Entry 5L2L (X-ray diffraction, 1.55 A resolution); this record covers chains A and B of the 8 polymer chains in the assembly.

Chain A (and B):
Protein: Nab2p
Organism: Saccharomyces cerevisiae YJM1574
Notes: chain B of this document is another copy of the same molecule, construct and numbering; everything in this record applies to it too
UniProtKB: A0A0C6D5P3 (A0A0C6D5P3_YEASX); residues 407-483 here correspond to UniProt positions 379-455 (UniProt number = residue number - 28)
Amino-acid sequence (77 residues; numbered 407 to 483; the number before each row is that of its first residue):
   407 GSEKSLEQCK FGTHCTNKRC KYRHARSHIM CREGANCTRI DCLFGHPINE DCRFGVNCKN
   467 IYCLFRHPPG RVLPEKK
Not modelled in the structure: 407, 480-483 (chain B: 481-483)
Sequence notes: conflict Gly407 (Pro379 in A0A0C6D5P3), Ser408 (Val380 in A0A0C6D5P3)
Bound ions: Zn2+ site 1: Glu413 (shared with 1 residue of chain G); Zn2+ site 2: Cys415, Cys421, Cys426, His430; Zn2+ site 3: Cys437, Cys443, Cys448, His452; Zn2+ site 4: Cys458, Cys464, Cys469, His473
What the authors report for this chain:
  - binding site for the 12-nt RNA strand: Cys437, Arg438, Arg445, Asp447, Leu449, Phe450
  - Zn2+ coordination: Cys421, Cys437, Cys464
  - binding site for the 12-nt RNA strand: Lys416, Phe417, Cys421, Thr422, Glu456, Arg459, Phe460, Cys464, Lys465, Phe471
  - mutagenesis - F450A (14.4 kDa): decreased binding to A12 RNA

Chain A / chain B interface:
Residue-residue contacts (12):
  His420(A) - His420(B)  hydrogen bond
  His434(A) - Lys465(B)
  His434(A) - Asn466(B)
  Lys465(A) - Tyr468(B)  hydrogen bond (backbone-side chain)
  Asn466(A) - His434(B)
  Asn466(A) - Tyr468(B)
  Ile467(A) - Ile467(B)  hydrophobic
  Ile467(A) - Tyr468(B)  hydrogen bond (backbone-side chain)
  Tyr468(A) - Lys465(B)  hydrogen bond (side chain-backbone)
  Tyr468(A) - Asn466(B)
  Tyr468(A) - Ile467(B)  hydrogen bond (side chain-backbone)
  Tyr468(A) - Tyr468(B)  hydrophobic
Interface residues without a listed pair, chain B (7 interface residues in all): Ile435

In short:
6 residues of chain A and 7 residues of chain B are in contact, with 5 hydrogen bonds. Polar pairs include
His420(A)-His420(B), Lys465(A)-Tyr468(B) and Ile467(A)-Tyr468(B). From the paper: a binding site for the 12-nt
RNA strand at Cys437(A), Arg438(A) and Arg445(A) among others; F450A of chain A reduces binding to A12 RNA.
Chain A and chain B are both Nab2p (Saccharomyces cerevisiae YJM1574); the structure, Nab2 Zn fingers 5-7
bound to A11G RNA, was determined by X-ray diffraction.
